7XTG - chains A and I of the 12 polymer chains in the assembly; structure by electron microscopy, 2.20 A resolution.

== Chain A ==
Name: Bacteriocin curvacin-A
Organism: Pediococcus acidilactici
UniProt: P0A311 (SAKA_LATCU); residues 1-41 here correspond to UniProt positions 19-59 (UniProt number = residue number + 18)
Sequence (42 residues; numbered 0 to 41; the number before each row is that of its first residue; numbering starts at 0):
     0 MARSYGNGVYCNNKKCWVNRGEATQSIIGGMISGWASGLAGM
Construct notes: initiating methionine (0)
Disulfide bonds: Cys10-Cys15

== Chain I ==
Name: Mannose permease IID component
Organism: Listeria monocytogenes
UniProt: A0A094XZA1 (A0A094XZA1_LATSK); residue numbers follow UniProt; this construct covers 4-303
Sequence (300 residues; numbered 4 to 303; the number before each row is that of its first residue):
     4 QLKLTKKDRISVWLRSTFLQGSWNYERMQNGGWAYTLIPALKKLYKTKED
    54 RSAALVRHMEFFNTHPYVAAPILGVTLALEEERANGAPIDDVTIQGVKVG
   104 MMGPLAGIGDPVFWFTVKPIIGALAASLAMSGNILGPIIYFVAWNAIRMA
   154 FTWYTQEFGYRAGSKITEDLSGGILQDITKGASILGMFILGSLVNRWVSV
   204 KFTPTVSSVKLDKGAFIDWDKLPSGAKGIQSALQQQAQGLSLTDHKITTL
   254 QDNLDSLIPGLAALGLTLFCMWLLKKKVSPIVIILGLFVVGIVFHLLHLM
Residues lining bound ligands: alpha-D-mannopyranose (MAN): Gln23, Trp26, Gln32, Asn66, Thr67, His68, Pro69, Ala109, Asp113, Trp117

== Chain A / chain I interface ==
Residue-residue contacts - 4 pairs, chain A then chain I:
  Asn11(A) with Asp215(I)
  Arg19(A) with Ser210(I), hydrogen bond; Asn256(I)
  Gln24(A) with Ser259(I)
Interface residues without a listed pair, chain A (6 interface residues in all): Trp16, Thr23, Ile27
Interface residues without a listed pair, chain I (7 interface residues in all): Lys249, Thr251, Leu260

== Summary ==
6 residues of chain A face 7 of chain I across their interface, with 1 hydrogen bond. Its one hydrogen-bonded
contact is Arg19(A)-Ser210(I). Ligands of chain I: alpha-D-mannopyranose.
Here chain A is Bacteriocin curvacin-A (Pediococcus acidilactici) and chain I is Mannose permease IID
component (Listeria monocytogenes). Entry 7XTG (Cryo-EM structure of Listeria monocytogenes man-PTS complexed
with pediocin PA-1) was determined by electron microscopy (same publication as 7XNO).
